4X6C - chains A and G of the 4 polymer chains in the assembly; structure by X-ray diffraction, 2.80 A resolution.

== Chain A ==
Molecule: T-cell surface glycoprotein CD1a
Organism: Homo sapiens
Reference sequence: P06126 (CD1A_HUMAN); residues 4-278 here correspond to UniProt positions 21-295 (UniProt number = residue number + 17)
Chain sequence (281 residues; each row starts with the number of its first residue):
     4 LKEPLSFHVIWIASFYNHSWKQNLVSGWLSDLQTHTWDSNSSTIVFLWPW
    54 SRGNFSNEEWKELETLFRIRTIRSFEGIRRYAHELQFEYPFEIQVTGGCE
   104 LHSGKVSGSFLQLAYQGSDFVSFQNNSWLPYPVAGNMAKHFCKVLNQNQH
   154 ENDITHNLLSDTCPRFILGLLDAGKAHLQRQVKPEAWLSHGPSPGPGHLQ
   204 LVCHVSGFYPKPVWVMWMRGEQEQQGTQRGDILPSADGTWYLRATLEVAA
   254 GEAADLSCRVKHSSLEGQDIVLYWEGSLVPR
Disordered / not traced: 4-6, 17-25, 279-284
Construct notes: variant Ile13 (Thr30 in P06126), Trp51 (Cys68 in P06126); expression tag (279-284)
Swiss-Prot annotation at these positions:
  - binding site (a D-galactosylceramide): Arg73 to Ser77, Glu154, Thr158
  - glycosylation (N-linked (GlcNAc...) asparagine): Asn20, Asn43, Asn57, Asn128
Disulfides: Cys102-Cys166, Cys206-Cys261
Covalently attached groups: N-acetylglucosamine (NAG) linked to Asn57, Asn128
Residues lining bound ligands: 42H ((4R,7R,18Z)-4,7-dihydroxy-N,N,N-trimethyl-10-oxo-3,5,9-trioxa-4-phosphaheptacos-18-en-1-aminium 4-oxide): Phe10, Val12, Trp14, Val28, Ser29, Gly30, His38, Ile47, Trp63, Leu66, Phe70, Arg73, Arg76, Ser77, Gly80, Tyr84, Gly100, Gly101, Leu114, Trp131, Val147, Leu148, Glu154, Thr158, Leu161, Leu162, Thr165, Cys166, Phe169

== Chain G ==
Molecule: TCR alpha
Organism: Homo sapiens
Chain sequence (207 residues; each row starts with the number of its first residue; numbering starts at 0):
     0 QKEVEQDPGPLSVPEGAIVSLNCTYSNSAFQYFMWYRQYSRKGPELLMYT
    50 YSSGNKEDGRFTAQVDKSSKYISLFIRDSQPSDSATYLCAMSTSLPNAGK
   100 STFGDGTTLTVKPNIQNPDPAVYQLRDSKSSDKSVCLFTDFDSQTNVSQS
   150 KDSDVYITDKCVLDMRSMDFKSNSAVAWSNKSDFACANAFNNSIIPEDTF
   200 FPSPESS
Disordered / not traced: 0, 202-206
Disulfides: Cys22-Cys88
Residues lining bound ligands: N-acetylglucosamine (NAG; 2-acetamido-2-deoxy-beta-D-glucopyranose): Tyr50, Ser51, Ser52

== Chain A / chain G interface ==
Contacting residue pairs (21):
  Glu62(A) - Pro95(G)
  Glu65(A) - Pro95(G)
  Glu65(A) - Asn96(G)  hydrogen bond (side chain-backbone)
  Glu65(A) - Ala97(G)  hydrogen bond (side chain-backbone)
  His153(A) - Tyr48(G)
  Asp156(A) - Tyr50(G)  hydrogen bond (backbone-side chain)
  Ile157(A) - Tyr31(G)
  Ile157(A) - Leu94(G)  hydrophobic
  His159(A) - Tyr50(G)  hydrogen bond
  Asn160(A) - Gln30(G)
  Asn160(A) - Tyr31(G)  hydrogen bond
  Asn160(A) - Tyr50(G)  hydrogen bond (backbone-side chain)
  Asn160(A) - Ser93(G)  hydrogen bond
  Asn160(A) - Leu94(G)  hydrogen bond (side chain-backbone)
  Leu161(A) - Leu94(G)  hydrophobic
  Asp164(A) - Gln30(G)  hydrogen bond
  Asp164(A) - Ser93(G)
  Thr165(A) - Leu94(G)  hydrogen bond (side chain-backbone)
  Arg168(A) - Ser93(G)
  Arg168(A) - Leu94(G)  hydrogen bond (side chain-backbone)
  Arg168(A) - Pro95(G)
Other interface residues (no listed pair), chain A (14 interface residues in all): Phe58, Leu66, Leu69
Other interface residues (no listed pair), chain G (10 interface residues in all): Gly98

== Summary ==
14 residues of chain A face 10 of chain G across their interface; the contacts include 11 hydrogen bonds.
Among the polar pairs are Glu65(A)-Asn96(G), Glu65(A)-Ala97(G) and Asp156(A)-Tyr50(G). Chain A binds compound
42H. Chain G binds N-acetylglucosamine. N-acetylglucosamine is covalently linked to Asn57(A) and Asn128(A).
Here chain A is T-cell surface glycoprotein CD1a and chain G is TCR alpha, both from Homo sapiens. Entry 4X6C
(CD1a ternary complex with lysophosphatidylcholine and BK6 TCR) was determined by X-ray diffraction, deposited
together with 4X6F, 4X6B, 4X6D and 4X6E.
